PDB entry 9H61 | electron microscopy, 3.21 A resolution | chain A

[Chain A]
Name: Auxin transporter-like protein 3
Organism: Arabidopsis thaliana
Reference sequence: Q9CA25 (LAX3_ARATH); numbering as in UniProt (aligned over 44-470)
Chain sequence (435 residues; row label = number of the first residue in the row):
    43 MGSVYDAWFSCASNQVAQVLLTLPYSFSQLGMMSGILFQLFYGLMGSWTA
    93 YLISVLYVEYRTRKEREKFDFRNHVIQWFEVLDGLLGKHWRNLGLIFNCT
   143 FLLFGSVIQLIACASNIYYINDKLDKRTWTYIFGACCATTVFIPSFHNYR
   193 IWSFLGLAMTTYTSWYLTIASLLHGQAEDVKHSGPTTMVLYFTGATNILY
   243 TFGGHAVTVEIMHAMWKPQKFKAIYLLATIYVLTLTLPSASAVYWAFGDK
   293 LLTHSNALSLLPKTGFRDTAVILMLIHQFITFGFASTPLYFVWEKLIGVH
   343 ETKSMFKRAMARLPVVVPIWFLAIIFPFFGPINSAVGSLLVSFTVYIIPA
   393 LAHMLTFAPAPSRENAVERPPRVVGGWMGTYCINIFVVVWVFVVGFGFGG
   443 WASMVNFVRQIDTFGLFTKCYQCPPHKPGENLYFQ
Disordered / not traced: 43, 110-114, 342-347, 467-477
Differences from the reference sequence: initiating methionine (43); expression tag (471-477)
Disulfide bonds: C462-C465
Small-molecule neighbours: 1H-indol-3-ylacetic acid (IAC): N56, Q57, V58, A59, Q60, V61, F143, Q151, Y242, T243, H247, T323, A327
What the authors report for this chain:
  - binding site for 1H-indol-3-ylacetic acid: N56, A59, Q60, F143, Y242, H247, A327

[Summary]
Ligands of chain A: 1H-indol-3-ylacetic acid. From the paper: a binding site for 1H-indol-3-ylacetic acid at
N56, A59 and Q60 among others.
Chain A is Auxin transporter-like protein 3 (Arabidopsis thaliana); the structure, Auxin transporter-like
protein 3 (LAX3) in the inward occluded state in complex with auxin (Indole-3-acetic acid ..., was determined
by electron microscopy, deposited together with 9H62, 9H63 and 9QQM.
